Entry 3GBB (X-ray diffraction, 2.10 A resolution); this record covers chain A.

[Chain A]
Protein: Glutamate receptor, ionotropic kainate 1
From: Rattus norvegicus
Notes: fragment: iGluR5 ligand-binding core (S1S2)
UniProtKB: P22756 (GRIK1_RAT); the construct has insertions or renumbered stretches relative to UniProt, so the offset changes along the chain: 2-116 = UniProt 430-544; 119-257 = UniProt 667-805
Chain sequence (257 residues; numbered 1 to 257; the number before each row is that of its first residue):
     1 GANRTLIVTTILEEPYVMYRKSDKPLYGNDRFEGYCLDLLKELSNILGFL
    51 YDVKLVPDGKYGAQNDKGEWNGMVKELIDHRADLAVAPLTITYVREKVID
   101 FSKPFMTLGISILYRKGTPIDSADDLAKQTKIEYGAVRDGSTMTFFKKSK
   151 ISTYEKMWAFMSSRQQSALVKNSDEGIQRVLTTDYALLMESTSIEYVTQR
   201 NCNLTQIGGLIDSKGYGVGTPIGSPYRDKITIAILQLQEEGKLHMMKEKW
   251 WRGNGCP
Unresolved in the structure: 1-2
Differences from the reference sequence: expression tag (1); linker (117-118)
Disulfide bonds: Cys202-Cys256
Ligand contacts: MSVIII-19 (MS8; (2R,3aR,7aR)-2-[(2S)-2-amino-3-hydroxy-3-oxo-propyl]-3,3a,5,6,7,7a-hexahydrofuro[4,5-b]pyran-2-carboxylic acid): Glu13, Tyr61, Pro88, Leu89, Thr90, Arg95, Val137, Gly140, Ser141, Thr142, Ser173, Met189, Glu190, Ser193, Tyr216

[Overview]
Ligands of chain A: MSVIII-19.
Chain A is Glutamate receptor, ionotropic kainate 1 (Rattus norvegicus); the structure, X-ray structure of
iGluR5 ligand-binding core (S1S2) in complex with MSVIII-19 at 2.10A resolution, was determined by X-ray
diffraction (same publication as 3GBA).
